2W5I - chain A; structure by X-ray diffraction, 2.40 A resolution.

Chain A:
Molecule: Ribonuclease pancreatic
Organism: Bos taurus
Notes: EC 3.1.27.5
UniProt: P61823 (RNAS1_BOVIN); residues 1-124 here correspond to UniProt positions 27-150 (UniProt number = residue number + 26)
Sequence (124 residues; each row starts with the number of its first residue):
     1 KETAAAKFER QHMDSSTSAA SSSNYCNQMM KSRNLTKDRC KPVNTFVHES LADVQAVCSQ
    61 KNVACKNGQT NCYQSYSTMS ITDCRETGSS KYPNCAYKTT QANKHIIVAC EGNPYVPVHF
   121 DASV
Disordered / not traced: 1
Swiss-Prot annotation at these positions:
  - active site: H12 (Proton acceptor), H119 (Proton donor)
  - binding site (substrate): K7, R10, K41 to T45, K66, R85
  - glycosylation: K1 (N-linked (Glc) (glycation) lysine), K7 (N-linked (Glc) (glycation) lysine), N34 (N-linked (GlcNAc...) asparagine), K37 (N-linked (Glc) (glycation) lysine), K41 (N-linked (Glc) (glycation) lysine)
Cystine bridges: C26-C84, C40-C95, C58-C110, C65-C72
Small-molecule neighbours: ATP (adenosine-5'-triphosphate): K7, Q11, H12, K41, N44, C65, N67, Q69, N71, C72, A109, E111, V118, H119, F120, D121
What the authors report for this chain:
  - binding site for ATP: K7, H12, K41, N71, H119, F120

In short:
Ligands of chain A: ATP. UniProt lists active-site residues H12 and H119 and 9 substrate-binding residues.
From the paper: a binding site for ATP at K7, H12 and K41 among others.
Chain A is Ribonuclease pancreatic (Bos taurus); the structure, Rnase A-AP3A complex, was determined by X-ray
diffraction together with 2W5G, 2W5K, 2W5L and 2W5M from the same study.
